Entry 8TB9 (electron microscopy, 4.00 A resolution); this record covers chains H and R of the 17 polymer chains in the assembly.

[Chain H]
Molecule: 215-nt DNA strand
Sequence (215 nucleotides; row label = number of the first residue in the row):
     7 ATCGGGAGCT CCGACCGAAT GACATGCATG CATACAGGAT GTATATACCT GACACGTGCC
    67 TGGAGACTAG GGAGTAACCC CCTTGGCGGT TAAAACGCGG GGGACAGCGC GTACGTGCGT
   127 TTAAGCGGTG CTAGAGCTGC CTACGACCAA TGGAGCGGCC TCGGCACCGG GATCCCCCAG
   187 CCGCCGGCAG CGCAGCGCCT GACGGGCACA CAGTC
Disordered / not traced: 7-19, 213-221

[Chain R]
Protein: Histone H2A type 1
Organism: Xenopus laevis
Reference sequence: P06897 (H2A1_XENLA); residues 0-129 here correspond to UniProt positions 1-130 (UniProt number = residue number + 1)
Amino-acid sequence (133 residues; each row starts with the number of its first residue; numbers below 1 keep their minus sign (Ser-3 is residue -3)):
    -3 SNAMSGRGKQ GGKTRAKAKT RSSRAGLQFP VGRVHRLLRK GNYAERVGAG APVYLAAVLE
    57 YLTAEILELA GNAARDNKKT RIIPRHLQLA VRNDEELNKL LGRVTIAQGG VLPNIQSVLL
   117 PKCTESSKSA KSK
Disordered / not traced: -3 to 11, 120-129
Differences from the reference sequence: expression tag (-3 to -1); conflict Arg99 (Gly100 in P06897), Cys119 (Lys120 in P06897), Ser123 (Ala124 in P06897)
Curated features (UniProtKB/Swiss-Prot):
  - modified residue: Ser1 (N-acetylserine), Lys5 (N6-(2-hydroxyisobutyryl)lysine), Lys9 (N6-(2-hydroxyisobutyryl)lysine), Lys36 (N6-(2-hydroxyisobutyryl)lysine), Lys74 (N6-(2-hydroxyisobutyryl)lysine), Lys75 (N6-(2-hydroxyisobutyryl)lysine), Lys95 (N6-(2-hydroxyisobutyryl)lysine), Gln104 (N5-methylglutamine), Lys118 (N6-(2-hydroxyisobutyryl)lysine)
  - cross-link (Glycyl lysine isopeptide (Lys-Gly)): Lys13 (interchain with G-Cter in ubiquitin), Lys15 (interchain with G-Cter in ubiquitin)

[How chain H and chain R interact]
Pairs across the interface - 15 pairs, chain H then chain R:
  DG151(H) - Arg42(R)  hydrogen bond to the sugar
  DG151(H) - Val43(R)  sugar contact
  DG151(H) - Gly44(R)  phosphate contact
  DG151(H) - Ala45(R)  hydrogen bond to the phosphate
  DA152(H) - Arg35(R)  salt bridge to the phosphate
  DA152(H) - Glu41(R)  sugar contact
  DA152(H) - Arg42(R)  phosphate contact
  DA152(H) - Val43(R)  hydrogen bond to the phosphate
  DG161(H) - Arg29(R)  hydrogen bond to the phosphate
  DC162(H) - Arg29(R)  salt bridge to the phosphate
  DG170(H) - Thr76(R)  hydrogen bond to the phosphate
  DC171(H) - Lys75(R)  sugar contact
  DC171(H) - Thr76(R)  hydrogen bond to the phosphate
  DC171(H) - Arg77(R)  hydrogen bond to the phosphate
  DA172(H) - Lys75(R)  salt bridge to the phosphate
Also at the interface, not in a pair above, chain R (12 interface residues in all): His31, Gly46

[In short]
Chain H and chain R form an interface of 7 and 12 residues respectively; the contacts include 7 hydrogen bonds
and 3 salt bridges. Polar contacts include DG151(H)-Arg42(R), DG151(H)-Ala45(R) and DA152(H)-Val43(R).
Chain H is a 215-nt DNA strand and chain R is Histone H2A type 1 (Xenopus laevis); the structure,
PRC2-J119-450 monomer bound to H1-nucleosome, was determined by electron microscopy (same publication as 8T9G
and 8TAS).
